6WSI - chains A and B of the 4 polymer chains in the assembly; structure by X-ray diffraction, 1.75 A resolution.

== Chain A (and B) ==
Molecule: Isocitrate lyase
From: Mycobacterium tuberculosis
Notes: EC 4.1.3.1; chain B of this document is another copy of the same molecule, construct and numbering; everything in this record applies to it too
UniProt: A0A045H6H0 (A0A045H6H0_MYCTX); residue numbers follow UniProt; this construct covers 1-428
Sequence (428 residues; numbered 1 to 428; the number before each row is that of its first residue):
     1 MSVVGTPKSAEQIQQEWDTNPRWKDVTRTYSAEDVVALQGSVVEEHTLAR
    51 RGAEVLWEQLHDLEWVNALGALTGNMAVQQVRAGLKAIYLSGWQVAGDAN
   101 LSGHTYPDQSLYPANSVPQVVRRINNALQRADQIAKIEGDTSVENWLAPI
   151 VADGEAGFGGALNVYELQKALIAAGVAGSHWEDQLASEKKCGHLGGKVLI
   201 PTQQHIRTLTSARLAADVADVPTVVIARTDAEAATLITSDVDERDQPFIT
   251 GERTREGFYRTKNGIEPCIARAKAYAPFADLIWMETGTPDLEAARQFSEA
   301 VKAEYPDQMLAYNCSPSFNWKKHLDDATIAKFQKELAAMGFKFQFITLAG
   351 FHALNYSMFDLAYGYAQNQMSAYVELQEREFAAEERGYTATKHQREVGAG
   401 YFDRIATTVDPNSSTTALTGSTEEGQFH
Disordered / not traced: 428
Bound ions: Mg2+ site 1: Asp153 (together with glyoxylic acid); Mg2+ site 2: Ala276, Ala279, Gln308 (together with glycerol)
Ligand contacts:
  - glyoxylic acid (GLV): Tyr89, Ser91, Gly92, Trp93, Asp108, Asp153, His180, Arg228, Trp283, Thr347, Leu348
  - (2R,3S)-oxirane-2,3-dicarboxylic acid (U9S): Trp93, Asp108, Cys191, Gly192, His193, Arg228, Glu285, Asn313, Ser315, Pro316, Ser317, Thr347, Leu348

== Chain A / chain B interface ==
Pairs across the interface - 262 pairs, chain A then chain B:
  Trp65(A) with Gln369(B)
  Asn67(A) with Tyr365(B); Gln369(B)
  Ala68(A) with Tyr365(B), hydrogen bond (backbone-side chain)
  Leu69(A) with Ala362(B), hydrophobic; Tyr365(B), hydrophobic
  Thr73(A) with Asp98(B), hydrogen bond; Leu354(B)
  Gly74(A) with Asp98(B), hydrogen bond (backbone-side chain)
  Asn75(A) with Gly97(B), hydrogen bond (side chain-backbone); Asp98(B), hydrogen bond (backbone-side chain); Phe351(B); Leu354(B); Asn355(B), hydrogen bond
  Met76(A) with Met358(B)
  Gln79(A) with Asn355(B), hydrogen bond; Phe359(B)
  Gln80(A) with Met358(B), hydrogen bond; Ala362(B)
  Arg82(A) with Phe359(B)
  Ala83(A) with Ala362(B), hydrophobic; Tyr363(B); Ala366(B)
  Leu85(A) with Ala362(B), hydrophobic; Tyr365(B), hydrophobic; Ala366(B), hydrophobic
  Trp93(A) with His393(B); Gln394(B), hydrogen bond; Val397(B), hydrophobic
  Gly97(A) with Asn75(B), hydrogen bond (backbone-side chain); Arg123(B), hydrogen bond (backbone-side chain); Val397(B)
  Asp98(A) with Thr73(B), hydrogen bond; Gly74(B), hydrogen bond (side chain-backbone); Asn75(B), hydrogen bond (side chain-backbone); Arg123(B), salt bridge
  Gly103(A) with Arg123(B), hydrogen bond (backbone-side chain); Asn126(B), hydrogen bond (backbone-side chain)
  His104(A) with Arg123(B); Asn126(B)
  Thr105(A) with Arg123(B), hydrogen bond; Ala127(B); Arg130(B), hydrogen bond (backbone-side chain); Val397(B)
  Tyr106(A) with Arg130(B); Val397(B); Phe402(B), hydrophobic
  Pro107(A) with Val397(B); Gly398(B); Ala399(B), hydrophobic; Phe402(B)
  Leu111(A) with Phe402(B), hydrophobic
  Arg123(A) with Gly97(B), hydrogen bond (side chain-backbone); Asp98(B), salt bridge; Gly103(B), hydrogen bond (side chain-backbone); His104(B); Thr105(B), hydrogen bond
  Asn126(A) with Gly103(B), hydrogen bond (side chain-backbone); His104(B)
  Ala127(A) with Thr105(B)
  Arg130(A) with His104(B); Thr105(B), hydrogen bond (side chain-backbone); Tyr106(B)
  Glu188(A) with Thr415(B), hydrogen bond
  Lys190(A) with Thr415(B), hydrogen bond (side chain-backbone)
  Cys191(A) with Gln394(B)
  His193(A) with Ser421(B); Thr422(B), hydrogen bond (backbone-backbone)
  Leu194(A) with Gln394(B); Ala417(B); Ser421(B)
  Gly195(A) with Thr416(B); Ala417(B), hydrogen bond (backbone-backbone); Thr419(B); Ser421(B)
  Gly196(A) with Thr415(B); Thr416(B), hydrogen bond (backbone-backbone)
  Val198(A) with Thr415(B)
  Leu236(A) with Ser414(B)
  Arg255(A) with Asn412(B)
  Glu256(A) with Ser413(B); Ser414(B), hydrogen bond (side chain-backbone)
  Phe258(A) with Thr415(B)
  Gly287(A) with Thr422(B); Gln426(B), hydrogen bond (backbone-side chain)
  Cys314(A) with Met370(B), hydrophobic
  Pro316(A) with Tyr373(B); Gln377(B), hydrogen bond (backbone-side chain); His393(B); Phe427(B)
  Ser317(A) with His393(B), hydrogen bond; Gln394(B); Thr422(B), hydrogen bond (backbone-side chain); Phe427(B)
  Phe318(A) with Gln377(B), hydrogen bond (backbone-side chain); Gln426(B); Phe427(B)
  Asn319(A) with Gln377(B); Phe381(B); Gln426(B), hydrogen bond (backbone-side chain); Phe427(B)
  Trp320(A) with Met370(B), hydrophobic; Val374(B), hydrophobic; Gln377(B), hydrogen bond (backbone-side chain)
  Lys321(A) with Val374(B); Glu378(B)
  His323(A) with Gln426(B), hydrogen bond
  Ile329(A) with Met370(B); Ser371(B); Val374(B), hydrophobic
  Ala330(A) with Ser371(B)
  Gln333(A) with Tyr365(B), hydrogen bond; Gln369(B); Met370(B)
  Gln344(A) with Tyr365(B)
  Ile346(A) with Tyr365(B), hydrophobic; Met370(B), hydrophobic; Tyr373(B), hydrophobic
  Leu348(A) with His393(B)
  Ala349(A) with Leu361(B), hydrophobic; Tyr373(B), hydrophobic
  Gly350(A) with Met358(B)
  Phe351(A) with Asn75(B); Ala390(B); His393(B); Glu396(B); Val397(B), hydrophobic
  His352(A) with Tyr373(B); Glu380(B), salt bridge; Ala390(B); Thr391(B); His393(B), hydrogen bond
  Ala353(A) with Ser357(B), hydrogen bond (backbone-side chain); Leu376(B)
  Leu354(A) with Thr73(B); Asn75(B); Met76(B), hydrophobic
  Asn355(A) with Asn75(B), hydrogen bond; Gln79(B), hydrogen bond; Tyr388(B)
  Tyr356(A) with Leu376(B), hydrophobic; Arg379(B); Glu380(B); Ala383(B), hydrophobic; Arg386(B); Tyr388(B), hydrogen bond (backbone-side chain)
  Ser357(A) with Ala353(B), hydrogen bond (side chain-backbone); Ser357(B), hydrogen bond
  Met358(A) with Met76(B); Gln80(B); Gly350(B); Ala353(B), hydrophobic
  Phe359(A) with Gln79(B); Ala83(B); Arg386(B); Tyr388(B), hydrophobic
  Asp360(A) with Arg386(B), salt bridge
  Ala362(A) with Leu69(B), hydrophobic; Gln80(B); Ala83(B), hydrophobic; Leu85(B), hydrophobic
  Tyr363(A) with Ala83(B); Arg386(B)
  Tyr365(A) with Asn67(B); Ala68(B), hydrogen bond (side chain-backbone); Leu69(B), hydrophobic; Leu85(B), hydrophobic; Gln333(B), hydrogen bond; Gln344(B); Ile346(B), hydrophobic
  Ala366(A) with Ala83(B); Leu85(B), hydrophobic
  Gln369(A) with Trp65(B); Asn67(B); Gln333(B)
  Met370(A) with Cys314(B), hydrophobic; Trp320(B), hydrophobic; Ile329(B); Gln333(B); Ile346(B), hydrophobic
  Ser371(A) with Ile329(B); Ala330(B)
  Tyr373(A) with Pro316(B); Ile346(B), hydrophobic; Ala349(B), hydrophobic; His352(B)
  Val374(A) with Trp320(B), hydrophobic; Lys321(B); Ile329(B), hydrophobic
  Leu376(A) with Ala353(B); Tyr356(B), hydrophobic
  Gln377(A) with Pro316(B), hydrogen bond (side chain-backbone); Phe318(B), hydrogen bond (side chain-backbone); Asn319(B); Trp320(B), hydrogen bond (side chain-backbone)
  Glu378(A) with Lys321(B)
  Arg379(A) with Tyr356(B)
  Glu380(A) with His352(B), salt bridge; Tyr356(B)
  Phe381(A) with Asn319(B)
  Ala383(A) with Tyr356(B), hydrophobic
  Arg386(A) with Tyr356(B); Phe359(B); Asp360(B), salt bridge; Tyr363(B)
  Tyr388(A) with Asn355(B); Tyr356(B), hydrogen bond (side chain-backbone); Phe359(B), hydrophobic
  Ala390(A) with Phe351(B); His352(B); Asn355(B)
  Thr391(A) with His352(B)
  His393(A) with Trp93(B); Pro316(B); Ser317(B), hydrogen bond; Leu348(B); Phe351(B); His352(B), hydrogen bond
  Gln394(A) with Trp93(B), hydrogen bond; Cys191(B); Leu194(B); Ser317(B)
  Glu396(A) with Phe351(B)
  Val397(A) with Trp93(B), hydrophobic; Gly97(B); Thr105(B); Tyr106(B); Pro107(B); Phe351(B), hydrophobic
  Gly398(A) with Pro107(B)
  Ala399(A) with Pro107(B), hydrophobic
  Phe402(A) with Tyr106(B), hydrophobic; Pro107(B)
  Asn412(A) with Arg255(B)
  Ser413(A) with Glu256(B)
  Ser414(A) with Leu236(B); Thr254(B); Glu256(B), hydrogen bond (backbone-side chain)
  Thr415(A) with Glu188(B), hydrogen bond; Lys190(B), hydrogen bond (backbone-side chain); Gly196(B); Val198(B); Phe258(B)
  Thr416(A) with Gly195(B); Gly196(B), hydrogen bond (backbone-backbone)
  Ala417(A) with Leu194(B); Gly195(B), hydrogen bond (backbone-backbone)
  Thr419(A) with Gly195(B)
  Ser421(A) with His193(B); Leu194(B); Gly195(B)
  Thr422(A) with His193(B), hydrogen bond (backbone-backbone); Gly287(B); Ser317(B), hydrogen bond (side chain-backbone)
  Gln426(A) with Gly287(B), hydrogen bond (side chain-backbone); Phe318(B); Asn319(B), hydrogen bond (side chain-backbone); His323(B), hydrogen bond
  Phe427(A) with Pro316(B); Ser317(B); Phe318(B); Asn319(B)
Also at the interface, not in a pair above, chain A (118 interface residues in all): Gly70, Ser102, Gln109, Thr254, Arg260, Thr288, Lys322, Phe332, Phe345, Leu361, Asn368, Gly387, Asp410, Leu418, Gly420
Also at the interface, not in a pair above, chain B (117 interface residues in all): Gly70, Arg82, Ser102, Gln109, Leu111, Thr288, Phe332, Phe345, Asn368, Gly387, Asp410, Leu418, Gly420, Glu423

== Summary ==
118 residues of chain A face 117 of chain B across their interface; the contacts include 64 hydrogen bonds and
6 salt bridges. Among the polar pairs are Asp98(A)-Arg123(B), His352(A)-Glu380(B) and Asp360(A)-Arg386(B).
Chain A binds glyoxylic acid and (2R,3S)-oxirane-2,3-dicarboxylic acid.
Chain A and chain B are both Isocitrate lyase (Mycobacterium tuberculosis); the structure, Intact
cis-2,3-epoxysuccinic acid bound to Isocitrate Lyase-1 from Mycobacterium tuberculosis, was determined by
X-ray diffraction together with 6VB9 from the same study.
